PDB entry 7KSQ | electron microscopy, 2.80 A resolution | chains B and G of the 18 polymer chains in the assembly

[Chain B]
Protein: Photosystem I P700 chlorophyll a apoprotein A2
From: Physcomitrium patens
Notes: EC 1.97.1.12
UniProtKB: Q8MFA2 (PSAB_PHYPA); numbering as in UniProt (aligned over 3-734)
Chain sequence (732 residues; each row starts with the number of its first residue):
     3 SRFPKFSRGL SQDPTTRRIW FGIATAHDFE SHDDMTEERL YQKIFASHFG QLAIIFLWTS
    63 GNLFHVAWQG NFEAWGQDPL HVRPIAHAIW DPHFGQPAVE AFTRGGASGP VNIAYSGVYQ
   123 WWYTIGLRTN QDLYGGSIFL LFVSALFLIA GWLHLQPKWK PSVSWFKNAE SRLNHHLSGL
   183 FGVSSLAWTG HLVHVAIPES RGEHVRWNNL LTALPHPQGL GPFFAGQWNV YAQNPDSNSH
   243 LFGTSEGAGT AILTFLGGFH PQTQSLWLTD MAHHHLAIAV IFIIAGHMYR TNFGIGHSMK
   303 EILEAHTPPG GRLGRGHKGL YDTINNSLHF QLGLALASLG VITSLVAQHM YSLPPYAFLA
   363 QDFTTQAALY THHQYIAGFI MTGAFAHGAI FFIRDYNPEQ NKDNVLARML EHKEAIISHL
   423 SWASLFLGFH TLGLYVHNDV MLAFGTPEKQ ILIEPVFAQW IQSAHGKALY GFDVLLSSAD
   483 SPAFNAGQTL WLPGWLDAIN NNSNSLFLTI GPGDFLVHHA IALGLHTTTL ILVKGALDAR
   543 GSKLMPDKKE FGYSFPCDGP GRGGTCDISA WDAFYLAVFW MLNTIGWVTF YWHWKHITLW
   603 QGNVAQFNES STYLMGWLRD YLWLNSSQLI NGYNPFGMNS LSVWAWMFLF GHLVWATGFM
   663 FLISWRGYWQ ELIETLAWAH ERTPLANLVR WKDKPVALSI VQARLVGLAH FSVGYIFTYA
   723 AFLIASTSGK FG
Bound ions: 4Fe-4S cluster Fe: Cys559, Cys568 (shared with 2 residues of chain A)
Ligand contacts:
  - beta-carotene (BCR), molecule 1: Gly52, Ile56, Leu59, Leu150
  - beta-carotene (BCR), molecule 2: Leu54, Ile57, Phe58, Phe149, Gly181, Leu182, Val185, Ser186, Leu188
  - beta-carotene (BCR), molecule 3: Phe58, Thr61, Leu65, Trp123, Trp124, Ile127, Leu129, Gly138, Phe141, Leu142, Trp209, Leu212, Leu213
  - beta-carotene (BCR), molecule 4: Leu188, Leu222, Phe225, Phe226, Leu278, Val282, Ile285, Ile286, His289, Ile297
  - beta-carotene (BCR), molecule 5: Phe225, Trp230, Val282, Ile286
  - beta-carotene (BCR), molecule 6: Phe332, Gly335, Leu336, Ala339, Val343, Met383, Ala386, Phe387, Gly390, Phe393, Phe394, Leu408, Ala538
  - beta-carotene (BCR), molecule 7: Phe387, Leu408, Met411, Val535, Leu539
  - beta-carotene (BCR), molecule 8: Val645, Trp648, Met649, Phe652, Trp671, Leu674, Ile675, Leu678, Phe719
  - beta-carotene (BCR), molecule 9: Thr685, Pro686, Leu687, Ala688
  - chlorophyll a isomer (CL0): Leu620, Leu624, Trp625, Trp657
  - chlorophyll a (CLA), molecule 1: Phe5, Lys7, Phe8, Gly24, Ile25, Ala28, His29, Phe31, His34, Lys45, Ser49, Gln53, Ile56
  - chlorophyll a (CLA), molecule 2: Thr18, Ile21, Trp22, Ile675, Leu678, Ala679, His682, Val691, Arg692, Trp693, Lys694, Asp695, Pro697, Val698, Leu700
  - chlorophyll a (CLA), molecule 3: Ile21, Trp22, Ile25
  - chlorophyll a (CLA), molecule 4: Trp22, Phe652, Leu655, Val656, Thr659, Met662, Phe663, Leu700, Leu707, Val708, Ala711, His712, Val715
  - chlorophyll a (CLA), molecule 5: Ile25, Ala26, Thr27, Ala28, His29, Asp30, Glu32, His331, Leu334, Leu338, Phe381, Ile382, Thr384, Gly385, Ala388, His389, Ile392, Arg396, Tyr555, Ser556, Trp573, Phe576, Ala711
  - chlorophyll a (CLA), molecule 6: His29, Phe31, Glu32, Tyr43, Ile46, Ser49, His50, Gln53, Leu54, Ile57, Phe168, Arg174, His178, Leu182, Phe183, Leu330, His331, Gln333, Leu334, Ala337, Leu338, Leu341
  - chlorophyll a (CLA), molecule 7: His29, Gln53, Ile56, Ile57, Trp60, Leu338, Leu341, Ile378, Phe381, Ile382
  - chlorophyll a (CLA), molecule 8: Phe47, Phe51, Leu148, Phe149, Ile151, Ala152, Leu155, His156, Lys160, Trp161, Pro163, Trp167
  - chlorophyll a (CLA), molecule 9: Phe47, His50, Phe51, Leu54, Trp123, Trp167, Phe168, Asn170, Ser173, Arg174, His177, His178, Gly181, Leu182, Phe183, Leu341, Ile344, Tyr358
  - chlorophyll a (CLA), molecule 10: Ile56, Leu59, Trp60, Ser62, Gly63, Phe66, His67, Trp70, Gln71, His89, Ala90, Ile91, Trp92, Leu143
  - chlorophyll a (CLA), molecule 11: Ile57, Phe58, Trp60, Thr61, Ser118, Gly119, Val120, Trp123, Val185, Ser186, Ala189, Leu341, Ile344, Thr345, Val348, Met352, Tyr358, Leu371, His374, His375, Ile378, Ile382
  - chlorophyll a (CLA), molecule 12: Trp60, Gly63, Asn64, His67, Val68, Ala88, His89, Asn114, Ile115, Ala116, Tyr117, Ser118, Val120, Val645, Trp646, Met649, Phe719
  - chlorophyll a (CLA), molecule 13: Trp60, Asn64, Tyr117, Ser118, Val120, Ala370, Leu371, Thr373, His374, Tyr377, Ile378, Phe381, Trp646, Met649, Ile718, Phe719, Tyr721, Ala722, Leu725, Ile726
  - chlorophyll a (CLA), molecule 14: His89, Ala90, Ile91, Trp92, Asp93, Pro94, His95, Phe96, Phe104, Asn114, Ser644, Val645, Trp648
  - chlorophyll a (CLA), molecule 15: Trp123, Thr126, Ile127, Leu182, Phe183, Ser186, Ser187, Trp190, Leu194, Leu270, Met273, His276, His277, Ile280, Ile344, Leu347, Val348, His351, Met352, Pro357, Tyr358
  - chlorophyll a (CLA), molecule 16: Ile127, Gly128, Leu129, Asp134, Gly137, Gly138, Phe141, Ser186, Ala189, Trp190, Gly192, His193, His196, Val197, Val207, Arg208, Trp209, Leu212
  - chlorophyll a (CLA), molecule 17: Trp167, Asn170, Ser173, His177, Thr293, Asn294, Phe295
  - chlorophyll a (CLA), molecule 18: Ala171, Arg174, Leu175, His178, Leu179, Phe183, Met301, Leu305, Tyr323, Ile326, Asn327, Leu336, Ala337, Ser340, Ile344
  - chlorophyll a (CLA), molecule 19: Leu175, Leu179, Phe183, Phe284, Ala287, Met290, Tyr291, Met301, Ile304, Leu305
  - chlorophyll a (CLA), molecule 20: Asn176, His177, Ser180, Gly181, Val185, Ile285, Gly288, His289, Met290, Tyr291, Thr293, Phe295, Ile297
  - chlorophyll a (CLA), molecule 21: Leu188, Ala189, Thr191, Gly192, Val195, His196, Leu212, Leu213, Thr214, Ala215, Leu216, Pro217, His218, Gly221, Leu222, Phe225, Tyr233, Ile254, Leu255, Leu278
  - chlorophyll a (CLA), molecule 22: Phe225, Trp230, Asn231, Tyr233, Ala234, Leu255, Phe257, His275, Leu278, Ala279, Val282, Ile283, Leu492
  - chlorophyll a (CLA), molecule 23: Thr256, Phe257, Gly259, Gly260, Leu268, Asp272, Met273, His275, His276, Ala279, Ile280, Ile283, His351, Leu355, Pro357, Trp493, Trp497
  - chlorophyll a (CLA), molecule 24: Ile286, Ala287, His289, Met290, Ile297, Gly298, His299
  - chlorophyll a (CLA), molecule 25: Met290, His299, Glu303, Ile304, Ala307, His308
  - chlorophyll a (CLA), molecule 26: Ile304, Leu305, His308, Leu315, His319, Leu322, Ile326, Phe332, Val407, Leu408, Met411
  - chlorophyll a (CLA), molecule 27: Ala307, His308, Thr309, Pro310, Pro311, Arg314, Leu315, His319
  - chlorophyll a (CLA), molecule 28: Arg314, Leu315, Val407, Arg410, Met411, Glu413, His414, Ala417, Ile418, His421
  - chlorophyll a (CLA), molecule 29: Leu336, Ala339, Ser340, Val343, Ile344, Leu347, Gln350, His351, Tyr353, Ser354, Leu355, Leu508, Phe509
  - chlorophyll a (CLA), molecule 30: Val343, Ser346, Leu347, Gln350, Gln376, Met383, Phe387, Leu527, Thr530, Thr531, Leu534, Met583, Thr586, Ile587
  - chlorophyll a (CLA), molecule 31: Gln350, Tyr353, Tyr372, Gln376, Phe459, Ala460, Ile463, Gln464, His467, Phe509, Leu510, Ile512, His520, Ile523, Leu527, Val590, Tyr593, Trp594, Lys597, His598
  - chlorophyll a (CLA), molecule 32: Tyr377, Thr433, Leu434, Tyr437, Val519, Ala522, Leu525, Asn585, Gly588, Trp589, Phe592, Leu616, Trp619, Leu620, Leu624, Ser628, Ile632, Phe650, His654, Trp657, Phe713, Tyr717, Thr720, Tyr721, Phe724
  - chlorophyll a (CLA), molecule 33: Ala417, His421, Trp424
  - chlorophyll a (CLA), molecule 34: Ile418, His421, Leu422, Trp424, Ala425, Ile523, Ala524, Leu527, His528, Thr531
  - chlorophyll a (CLA), molecule 35: Ser420, Ser423, Trp424, Leu427, Phe431
  - chlorophyll a (CLA), molecule 36: Ser423, Ser426, Leu427, Gly430, Phe431, Leu434, Leu525, Thr529, Leu532, Ile533, Leu578, Phe581, Trp582
  - chlorophyll a (CLA), molecule 37: Trp424, Leu427, Phe428, Phe431, His432
  - chlorophyll a (CLA), molecule 38: Trp424, Phe428, Leu429, Ile455, Glu456, Pro457, Val458, Phe459, Ala460, Gln461, Ile512, Asp516, Phe517, His520, His521, Ala524, His528
  - chlorophyll a (CLA), molecule 39: Phe431, Gly435, Leu436, Val438, His439, Val442, Met443, Phe446, Lys451, Ile453
  - chlorophyll a (CLA), molecule 40: Leu434, Val438, Asp441, Leu525, Phe581, Trp582, Asn585, Trp589, Leu616, Leu620, Leu624, Trp657, Phe713, Tyr717
  - chlorophyll a (CLA), molecule 41: Val458, Phe459, Trp462, Phe474
  - chlorophyll a (CLA), molecule 42: Trp462, Ile463, Ala466, His467, Leu477, Leu478, Ala485, Trp493, Leu494, Trp497, Phe509
  - chlorophyll a (CLA), molecule 43: Leu477, Pro484, Ala485, Ala488, Gly489, Leu492, Trp493
  - chlorophyll a (CLA), molecule 44: Trp648, Leu651, Phe652, His654, Leu655, Trp657, Ala658, Phe661
  - chlorophyll a (CLA), molecule 45: Leu655, Ala658, Thr659, Phe661, Met662, Ile665, Ser666, Tyr670, Trp671, Leu674
  - chlorophyll a (CLA), molecule 46: Leu678, Ala681, His682, Thr685, Ala688, Val691
  - chlorophyll a (CLA), molecule 47: Trp680, Ala681, Arg684, Thr685, Pro686
  - chlorophyll a (CLA), molecule 48: Pro686, Leu687, Ala688
  - phylloquinone (PQN): Trp22, Ile25, Met662, Phe663, Ser666, Trp667, Arg668, Trp671, Ile675, Ala699, Leu700, Ala705
  - 4Fe-4S cluster (SF4): Cys559, Gly561, Pro562, Cys568, Trp667, Ile702, Arg706

[Chain G]
Protein: Psi-G
From: Physcomitrium patens
UniProtKB: A9SJ10 (A9SJ10_PHYPA); residues 59-149 here correspond to UniProt positions 24-114 (UniProt number = residue number - 35)
Chain sequence (91 residues; each row starts with the number of its first residue):
    59 ANTALTITLS TGALLFLGRF VFLPFQRDNV SRQGLPVQNG VTHFDAGDSR AQEVTSFLKT
   119 NDPAGFTIVD VLAWGALGHA VGFFILATIN N
Ligand contacts:
  - beta-carotene (BCR), molecule 1: Thr69, Leu73, Val129, Leu130, Gly133, Ala134, His137, Ala138, Phe141
  - beta-carotene (BCR), molecule 2: Gln84, Ala131, Trp132, Ala134, Leu135
  - chlorophyll a (CLA), molecule 1: Thr61, Ala62, Ile65, Thr66, Thr69, Gly70, Leu73, Leu130, His137, Phe141
  - chlorophyll a (CLA), molecule 2: Leu73, Phe74, Arg77, Phe78, Phe115, Lys117, Thr118, Asn119, Asp120, Pro121, Phe124, Thr125, Ile126, Val129
  - chlorophyll a (CLA), molecule 3: Phe80, Phe83, Gln84, Asn87, Val88, Gln91, Trp132, Leu135
  - chlorophyll a (CLA), molecule 4: Phe83, Arg90, Gln91
  - chlorophyll a (CLA), molecule 5: Phe115, Val127, Leu130, Ala131, Ala134
  - chlorophyll a (CLA), molecule 6: Ala138, Phe141, Phe142, Ala145, Asn149

[Chain B / chain G interface]
Residue-residue contacts (61; chain B residue first):
  Ser164(B) - Gly105(G)
  Ser166(B) - Gln96(G)
  Ser166(B) - His101(G)
  Ser166(B) - Ala104(G)
  Ser166(B) - Gly105(G)
  Ser166(B) - Asp106(G)  hydrogen bond (side chain-backbone)
  Trp167(B) - Asp106(G)
  Trp167(B) - Arg108(G)
  Lys169(B) - Gln96(G)
  Lys169(B) - His101(G)
  Asn170(B) - Gln96(G)
  Asn170(B) - His101(G)
  Asn170(B) - Asp106(G)  hydrogen bond
  Asn170(B) - Ala109(G)
  Glu172(B) - Pro94(G)
  Glu172(B) - His101(G)  salt bridge
  Phe225(B) - Phe141(G)
  Phe226(B) - Thr61(G)
  Ala227(B) - Thr61(G)  hydrogen bond (backbone-side chain)
  Gly228(B) - Leu144(G)
  Gly228(B) - Ala145(G)
  Gly228(B) - Asn148(G)
  Gln229(B) - Asn148(G)
  Trp230(B) - Phe141(G)  hydrophobic
  Trp230(B) - Ala145(G)  hydrophobic
  Asn231(B) - Asn148(G)
  Asn231(B) - Asn149(G)
  Arg292(B) - Val88(G)  hydrogen bond (side chain-backbone)
  Arg292(B) - Gly92(G)  hydrogen bond (side chain-backbone)
  Arg292(B) - Leu93(G)
  Arg292(B) - Pro94(G)
  Arg292(B) - Glu111(G)  salt bridge
  Thr293(B) - Ala109(G)
  Asn294(B) - Arg108(G)  hydrogen bond (side chain-backbone)
  Asn294(B) - Ala109(G)
  Asn294(B) - Gln110(G)  hydrogen bond (side chain-backbone)
  Asn294(B) - Glu111(G)
  Asn294(B) - Val112(G)  hydrogen bond (backbone-backbone)
  Phe295(B) - Val112(G)  hydrophobic
  Phe295(B) - Leu116(G)
  Phe295(B) - Val127(G)
  Gly296(B) - Val88(G)
  Gly296(B) - Glu111(G)  hydrogen bond (backbone-side chain)
  Ile297(B) - Gln84(G)
  Ile297(B) - Val127(G)  hydrophobic
  Ile297(B) - Asp128(G)
  Ile297(B) - Ala131(G)  hydrophobic
  His299(B) - Gln91(G)
  Ser300(B) - Gln91(G)  hydrogen bond (backbone-side chain)
  Ser300(B) - Leu93(G)
  Ser300(B) - Pro94(G)
  Lys302(B) - Val95(G)
  Glu303(B) - Arg90(G)
  Glu303(B) - Gln91(G)
  Ile304(B) - Gln91(G)
  Tyr323(B) - Val95(G)
  Tyr323(B) - His101(G)
  Asp324(B) - Gln96(G)
  Asp324(B) - Asn97(G)  hydrogen bond (side chain-backbone)
  Asn327(B) - Gln96(G)
  Asn328(B) - Asn97(G)  hydrogen bond
Also at the interface, not in a pair above, chain B (31 interface residues in all): Pro163, Ala171, Gly298
Also at the interface, not in a pair above, chain G (31 interface residues in all): Gly98, Phe115

[Overview]
Chain B and chain G each contribute 31 residues to their interface; the contacts include 12 hydrogen bonds and
2 salt bridges. Polar contacts include Glu172(B)-His101(G), Arg292(B)-Glu111(G) and Ser166(B)-Asp106(G). 4
chlorophyll a molecules and 2 beta-carotene molecules are bound between chain B and chain G.
Here chain B is Photosystem I P700 chlorophyll a apoprotein A2 and chain G is Psi-G, both from Physcomitrium
patens. Entry 7KSQ (The Structure of the moss PSI-LHCI reveals the evolution of the LHCI antenna) was
determined by electron microscopy, deposited together with 7KU5 and 7KUX.
